PDB entry 7AR8 | electron microscopy, 3.53 A resolution | chains x and z of the 47 polymer chains in the assembly

== Chain x ==
Molecule: Gamma carbonic anhydrase-like 2, mitochondrial
Organism: Arabidopsis thaliana
UniProtKB: Q9SMN1 (GCAL2_ARATH); residue numbers follow UniProt; this construct covers 1-256
Sequence (256 residues; each row starts with the number of its first residue):
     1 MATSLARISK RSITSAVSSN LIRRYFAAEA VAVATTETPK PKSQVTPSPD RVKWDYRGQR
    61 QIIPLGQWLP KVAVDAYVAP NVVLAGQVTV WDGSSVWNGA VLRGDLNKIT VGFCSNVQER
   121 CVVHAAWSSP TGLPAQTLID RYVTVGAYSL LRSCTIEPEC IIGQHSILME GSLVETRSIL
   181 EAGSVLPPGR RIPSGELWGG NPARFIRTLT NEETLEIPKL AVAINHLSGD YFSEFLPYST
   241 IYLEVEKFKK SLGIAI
Disordered / not traced: 1-43, 255-256
Curated features (UniProtKB/Swiss-Prot):
  - binding site (substrate): Arg103 to Asp105, Gln118, Glu119, Arg152, Gln164, Tyr231
  - binding site (Zn(2+)): His124

== Chain z ==
Molecule: Gamma carbonic anhydrase 1, mitochondrial
Organism: Arabidopsis thaliana
Notes: EC 4.2.1.-
UniProtKB: Q9FWR5 (GCA1_ARATH); residue numbers follow UniProt; this construct covers 1-275
Sequence (275 residues; each row starts with the number of its first residue):
     1 MGTLGRAFYS VGFWIRETGQ ALDRLGCRLQ GKNYFREQLS RHRTLMNVFD KAPIVDKEAF
    61 VAPSASVIGD VHIGRGSSIW YGCVLRGDVN TVSVGSGTNI QDNSLVHVAK SNLSGKVHPT
   121 IIGDNVTIGH SAVLHGCTVE DETFIGMGAT LLDGVVVEKH GMVAAGALVR QNTRIPSGEV
   181 WGGNPARFLR KLTDEEIAFI SQSATNYSNL AQAHAAENAK PLNVIEFEKV LRKKHALKDE
   241 EYDSMLGIVR ETPPELNLPN NILPDKETKR PSNVN
Disordered / not traced: 1, 234-275
Curated features (UniProtKB/Swiss-Prot):
  - binding site (substrate): Arg86 to Asp88, Gln101, Asp102, Asn209
  - binding site (Zn(2+)): His107, His130, His135
Ion coordination: Zn2+: His130, Tyr207 (shared with 2 residues of chain y)
Residues lining bound ligands:
  - 1,2-dicaproyl-sn-phosphatidyl-L-serine (PSF): Ala21, Leu22, Arg24, Leu25, Arg28
  - Phosphatidylinositol (T7X): Leu22, Leu25, Arg28

== Chain x / chain z interface ==
Contacting residue pairs - 87 pairs, chain x then chain z:
  Pro49(x) - Lys229(z)  hydrogen bond (backbone-side chain)
  Val52(x) - Glu226(z)
  Val52(x) - Val230(z)  hydrophobic
  Lys53(x) - Glu226(z)
  Trp54(x) - Leu222(z)
  Trp54(x) - Glu226(z)
  Tyr56(x) - Phe227(z)  hydrophobic
  Tyr56(x) - Val230(z)
  Arg57(x) - Leu39(z)
  Arg57(x) - Ser40(z)  hydrogen bond (backbone-backbone)
  Gly58(x) - Ser40(z)
  Gln59(x) - Ser40(z)
  Arg60(x) - Gln38(z)
  Pro80(x) - Arg41(z)
  Pro80(x) - His42(z)
  Pro80(x) - Met46(z)  hydrophobic
  Asn81(x) - His42(z)  hydrogen bond
  Asn81(x) - Ser64(z)
  Trp97(x) - Lys110(z)
  Asn98(x) - Ser66(z)  hydrogen bond
  Asn98(x) - Ile68(z)
  Asn98(x) - Val84(z)
  Gln118(x) - Lys110(z)  hydrogen bond
  Glu119(x) - Arg86(z)  salt bridge
  Glu119(x) - His107(z)  salt bridge
  Glu119(x) - Lys110(z)  salt bridge
  Arg120(x) - Gly82(z)
  Arg120(x) - Val84(z)
  Arg120(x) - Asn103(z)
  Arg120(x) - Leu105(z)
  Ala147(x) - His107(z)
  Tyr148(x) - Asn103(z)  hydrogen bond (side chain-backbone)
  Tyr148(x) - Leu105(z)  hydrophobic
  Tyr148(x) - Ser131(z)
  Tyr148(x) - Val133(z)  hydrophobic
  Gln164(x) - His107(z)
  Gln164(x) - Val133(z)
  Gln164(x) - His135(z)  hydrogen bond
  His165(x) - Val133(z)
  His165(x) - Ala149(z)
  His165(x) - Thr150(z)  hydrogen bond
  Ala182(x) - Leu168(z)
  Gly183(x) - Leu168(z)
  Gly200(x) - Asn184(z)
  Asn201(x) - Asn184(z)
  Lys219(x) - Leu113(z)
  Leu220(x) - Leu113(z)
  Ala223(x) - Leu113(z)  hydrophobic
  Leu227(x) - Asp88(z)
  Leu227(x) - Lys110(z)
  Tyr231(x) - Val48(z)  hydrophobic
  Tyr231(x) - Ile68(z)
  Tyr231(x) - Arg86(z)
  Tyr231(x) - Asp88(z)  hydrogen bond
  Ser233(x) - Phe13(z)
  Glu234(x) - Tyr9(z)  hydrogen bond
  Glu234(x) - Phe13(z)
  Glu234(x) - Arg43(z)
  Glu234(x) - Asn47(z)
  Glu234(x) - Val48(z)
  Glu234(x) - Phe49(z)
  Phe235(x) - Arg41(z)
  Leu236(x) - Glu17(z)
  Leu236(x) - Gln20(z)
  Leu236(x) - Arg41(z)  hydrogen bond (backbone-side chain)
  Pro237(x) - Gln20(z)
  Pro237(x) - Arg41(z)
  Tyr238(x) - Gln20(z)
  Tyr238(x) - Arg24(z)
  Tyr238(x) - Arg36(z)  hydrogen bond
  Tyr238(x) - Arg41(z)
  Ser239(x) - Arg41(z)
  Thr240(x) - Gln20(z)
  Ile241(x) - Leu39(z)  hydrophobic
  Ile241(x) - Ser40(z)
  Ile241(x) - Arg41(z)
  Tyr242(x) - Asp23(z)  hydrogen bond
  Tyr242(x) - Arg24(z)
  Tyr242(x) - Tyr34(z)  hydrophobic
  Tyr242(x) - Phe35(z)  hydrophobic
  Tyr242(x) - Leu39(z)
  Val245(x) - Leu39(z)  hydrophobic
  Phe248(x) - Val224(z)  hydrophobic
  Phe248(x) - Phe227(z)  hydrophobic
  Lys249(x) - Phe227(z)
  Lys249(x) - Leu231(z)
  Leu252(x) - Val224(z)  hydrophobic
Also at the interface, not in a pair above, chain x (48 interface residues in all): Asp50, Ile62, Tyr77, Glu216, Ile224
Also at the interface, not in a pair above, chain z (53 interface residues in all): Arg16, Glu37, Val89, Ser104, Ser111, Gly148, Leu152, Asn223

== Summary ==
48 residues of chain x face 53 of chain z across their interface, with 13 hydrogen bonds and 3 salt bridges.
Polar pairs include Glu119(x)-Arg86(z), Glu119(x)-His107(z) and Glu119(x)-Lys110(z). Ligands of chain z:
1,2-dicaproyl-sn-phosphatidyl-L-serine and Phosphatidylinositol.
Here chain x is Gamma carbonic anhydrase-like 2, mitochondrial and chain z is Gamma carbonic anhydrase 1,
mitochondrial, both from Arabidopsis thaliana. Entry 7AR8 (Cryo-EM structure of Arabidopsis thaliana complex-I
(closed conformation)) was determined by electron microscopy (same publication as 7AQQ, 7AQR, 7AQW, 7AR7,
7AR9, 7ARB, 7ARC and 7ARD).
